PDB entry 7SLV | X-ray diffraction, 2.13 A resolution | chain A

== Chain A ==
Molecule: Pantetheinase
Source organism: Homo sapiens
Notes: EC 3.5.1.92
UniProtKB: O95497 (VNN1_HUMAN); residues 1-462 here correspond to UniProt positions 22-483 (UniProt number = residue number + 21)
Chain sequence (482 residues; numbered -19 to 462; the number before each row is that of its first residue; numbers below 1 keep their minus sign (Gly-19 is residue -19)):
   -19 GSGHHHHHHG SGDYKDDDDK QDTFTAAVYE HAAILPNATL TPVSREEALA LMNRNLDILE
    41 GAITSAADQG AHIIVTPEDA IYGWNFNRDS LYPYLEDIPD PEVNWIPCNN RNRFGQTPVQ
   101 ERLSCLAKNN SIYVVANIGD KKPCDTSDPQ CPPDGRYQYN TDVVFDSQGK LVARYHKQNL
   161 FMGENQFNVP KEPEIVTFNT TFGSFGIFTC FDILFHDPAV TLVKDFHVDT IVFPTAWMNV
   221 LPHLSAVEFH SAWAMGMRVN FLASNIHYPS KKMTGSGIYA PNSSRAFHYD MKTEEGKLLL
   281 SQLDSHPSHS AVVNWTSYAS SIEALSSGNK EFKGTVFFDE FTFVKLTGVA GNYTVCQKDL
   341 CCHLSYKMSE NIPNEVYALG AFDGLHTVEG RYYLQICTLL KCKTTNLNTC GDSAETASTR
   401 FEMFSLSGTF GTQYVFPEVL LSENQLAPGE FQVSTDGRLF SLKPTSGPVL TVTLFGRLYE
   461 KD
Not modelled in the structure: -19 to 1
Sequence notes: expression tag (-19 to 0)
Cystine bridges: Cys88-Cys105, Cys124-Cys131, Cys336-Cys341, Cys342-Cys377, Cys382-Cys390
Covalent attachments: N-acetylglucosamine (NAG) linked to Asn109, Asn179, Asn294, Asn332
Metal / ion sites: Na+: Phe66, Gly163, Asn165, Gln166
Small-molecule neighbours: 9TC ((8-oxa-2-azaspiro[4.5]decan-2-yl)(2-{[(pyrazin-2-yl)methyl]amino}pyrimidin-5-yl)methanone): Glu58, Asp59, Trp64, Lys157, Phe161, Met162, Glu164, Cys190, Phe191, Leu194, Ala216, Trp217, Met218, Val220, Leu224, Lys251, Met253, Phe317, Val368, Glu369, Tyr372

== Overview ==
Chain A binds compound 9TC. Covalently linked N-acetylglucosamine: at Asn109, Asn179, Asn294 and Asn332.
Phe66, Gly163, Asn165 and Gln166 form the Na+ site.
Chain A is Pantetheinase (Homo sapiens); the structure, Vanin-1 complexed with Compound 3, was determined by
X-ray diffraction, deposited together with 7SLX and 7SLY.
